Entry 6OQO (X-ray diffraction, 1.98 A resolution); this record covers chain A.

Chain A:
Name: Cyclin-dependent kinase 6
From: Homo sapiens
Notes: EC 2.7.11.22; fragment: kinase domain
Reference sequence: Q00534 (CDK6_HUMAN); residues 11-301 here = UniProt positions 11-301
Sequence (291 residues; each row starts with the number of its first residue):
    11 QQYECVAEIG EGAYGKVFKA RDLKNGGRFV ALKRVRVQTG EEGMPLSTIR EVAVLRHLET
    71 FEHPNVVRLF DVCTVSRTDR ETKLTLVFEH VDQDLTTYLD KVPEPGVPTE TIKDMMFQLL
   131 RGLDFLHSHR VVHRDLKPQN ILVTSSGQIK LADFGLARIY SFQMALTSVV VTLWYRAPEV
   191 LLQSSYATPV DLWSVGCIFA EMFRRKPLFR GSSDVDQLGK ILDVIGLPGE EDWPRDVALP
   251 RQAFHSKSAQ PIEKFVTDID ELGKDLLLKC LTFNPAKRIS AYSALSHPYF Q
Disordered / not traced: 51-52, 86-92, 168-180
Small-molecule neighbours: N1J (N-[5-(6-ethyl-2,6-diazaspiro[3.3]heptan-2-yl)pyridin-2-yl]-5-fluoro-4-[(4R)-4-methyl-5,6,7,8-tetrahydro-4H-pyrazolo[1,5-a]azepin-3-yl]pyrimidin-2-amine): Ile19, Gly20, Tyr24, Val27, Ala41, Lys43, Val77, Phe98, Glu99, His100, Val101, Asp102, Gln103, Asp104, Thr107, Gln149, Asn150, Leu152, Ala162, Asp163
Swiss-Prot annotation at these positions:
  - active site: Asp145 (Proton acceptor)
  - binding site (ATP): Ile19 to Val27, Lys43
  - modified residue: Tyr13 (Phosphotyrosine), Tyr24 (Phosphotyrosine), Thr49 (Phosphothreonine), Thr70 (Phosphothreonine), Thr177 (Phosphothreonine), Lys264 (N6-acetyllysine)
  - natural variant: Ala197 (A197T: In MCPH12), Pro199 (P199L: In a metastatic melanoma sample)

Summary:
Chain A binds compound N1J. From UniProt: active-site residue Asp145 and 10 ATP-binding residues.
Chain A is Cyclin-dependent kinase 6 (Homo sapiens); the structure, CDK6 in complex with Cpd24
N-(5-(6-ethyl-2,6-diazaspiro[3.3]heptan-2-yl)pyridin-2-yl)-5-fluoro-4-(4-methyl-5,6,7,8-tetrahydro-4H-pyrazolo[1,5-a]azepin-3-yl)pyrimidin-2-amine,
was determined by X-ray diffraction, deposited together with 6OQI and 6OQL.
